PDB entry 3JAU | electron microscopy, 4.80 A resolution (low resolution: residue-level contacts below are approximate; hydrogen-bond / salt-bridge calls are withheld) | chains H and L of the 3 polymer chains in the assembly

# Chain H
Molecule: Heavy chain of Fab fragment variable region of antibody D5
Source organism: Mus musculus
Notes: antibody fragment or engineered binder
Sequence (117 residues; numbered 1 to 117; the number before each row is that of its first residue):
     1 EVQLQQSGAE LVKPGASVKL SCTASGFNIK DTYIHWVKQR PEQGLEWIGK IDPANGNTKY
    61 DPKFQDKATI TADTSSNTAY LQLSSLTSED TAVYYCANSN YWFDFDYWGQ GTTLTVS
Cystine bridges: Cys22-Cys96
From the paper describing this entry:
  - mutagenesis - N100A: unchanged binding to Capsid protein VP1

# Chain L
Molecule: Light chain of Fab fragment variable region of antibody D5
Source organism: Mus musculus
Notes: antibody fragment or engineered binder
Sequence (111 residues; row label = number of the first residue in the row):
     1 DVLMTQTPLS LPVSLGDQAS ISCRSSQSIV HSNGNTYLEW YLQKPGQSPK LLIYKVSNRF
    61 SGVPDRFSGS GSGTDFTLKI SRVEADDVGV YYCYQGSHVP YTFGGGTKLE I

# How chain H and chain L interact
Residue-residue contacts - 32 pairs, chain H then chain L:
  Glu1(H) with Phe60(L)
  Val37(H) with Phe103(L)
  Gln39(H) with Gln43(L); Tyr92(L)
  Leu45(H) with Tyr92(L); Phe103(L)
  Trp47(H) with Pro100(L); Tyr101(L)
  Asp61(H) with Pro100(L)
  Tyr95(H) with Gln43(L); Gln47(L); Ser48(L)
  Asn100(H) with Leu51(L)
  Trp102(H) with Tyr54(L)
  Phe103(H) with Tyr37(L); Lys55(L)
  Asp104(H) with Glu39(L); Tyr41(L); Leu51(L); Tyr54(L)
  Phe105(H) with Tyr41(L); Leu51(L); Tyr94(L); Phe103(L)
  Asp106(H) with Phe60(L)
  Tyr107(H) with Lys50(L); Phe60(L)
  Trp108(H) with Tyr41(L); Ser48(L); Pro49(L); Phe103(L)
  Gly109(H) with Ser48(L)
Other interface residues (no listed pair), chain H (21 interface residues in all): Tyr33, Glu46, Lys63, Tyr101, Gln110
Other interface residues (no listed pair), chain L (20 interface residues in all): Asp1, Ser61, Val99

# Summary
Chain H and chain L form an interface of 21 and 20 residues respectively. From the paper: N100A of chain H
leaves binding to Capsid protein VP1 unchanged.
Here chain H is Heavy chain of Fab fragment variable region of antibody D5 and chain L is Light chain of Fab
fragment variable region of antibody D5, both from Mus musculus. Entry 3JAU (The cryoEM map of EV71 mature
viron in complex with the Fab fragment of antibody D5) was determined by electron microscopy.
